PDB entry 4GAJ | X-ray diffraction, 2.51 A resolution | chains L and P of the 3 polymer chains in the assembly

[Chain L]
Molecule: Neutralizing antibody AP33 light chain
Organism: Mus musculus
Notes: antibody fragment or engineered binder
Sequence (218 residues; each row starts with the number of its first residue; a row labelled like 27A-27D holds insertion residues (27A, then the next letters in order)):
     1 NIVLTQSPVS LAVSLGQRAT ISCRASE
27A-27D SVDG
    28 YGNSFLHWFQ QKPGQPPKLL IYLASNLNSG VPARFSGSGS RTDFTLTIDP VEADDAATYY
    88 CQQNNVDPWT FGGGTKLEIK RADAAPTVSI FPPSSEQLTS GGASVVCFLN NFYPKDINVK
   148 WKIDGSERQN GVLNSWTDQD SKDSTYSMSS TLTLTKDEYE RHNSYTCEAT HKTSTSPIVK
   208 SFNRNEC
Disordered / not traced: 212-214
Cystine bridges: Cys23-Cys88, Cys134-Cys194

[Chain P]
Molecule: Genome polyprotein
UniProt: Q9IY15 (Q9IY15_9HEPC); residues 411-424 here correspond to UniProt positions 94-107 (UniProt number = residue number - 317)
Sequence (14 residues; each row starts with the number of its first residue):
   411 IQLINTNGSW HINR
Disordered / not traced: 411-412, 423-424

[Chain L / chain P interface]
Residue-residue contacts (14):
  Tyr28(L) with Trp420(P); His421(P), hydrogen bond; Ile422(P), hydrophobic
  Phe32(L) with Leu413(P), hydrophobic; Trp420(P)
  Asn91(L) with Gly418(P); Trp420(P), hydrogen bond (backbone-side chain)
  Asn92(L) with Gly418(P); Ser419(P), hydrogen bond (backbone-side chain); Trp420(P), hydrogen bond (side chain-backbone)
  Val93(L) with Gly418(P), hydrogen bond (backbone-backbone)
  Asp94(L) with Asn417(P)
  Trp96(L) with Asn415(P); Gly418(P), hydrogen bond (side chain-backbone)

[Summary]
7 residues of chain L face 8 of chain P across their interface, with 6 hydrogen bonds. Among the polar pairs
are Tyr28(L)-His421(P), Asn91(L)-Trp420(P) and Asn92(L)-Ser419(P).
Here chain L is Neutralizing antibody AP33 light chain (Mus musculus) and chain P is Genome polyprotein. Entry
4GAJ (Structure of the broadly neutralizing antibody AP33 in complex with its HCV epitope (E2 residues
411-424)) was determined by X-ray diffraction together with 4GAG and 4GAY from the same study.
